PDB entry 7EGP | electron microscopy, 6.90 A resolution (low resolution: residue-level contacts below are approximate; hydrogen-bond / salt-bridge calls are withheld) | chains A and W of the 21 polymer chains in the assembly

[Chain A]
Name: Transcription regulatory protein SNF2
From: Saccharomyces cerevisiae (strain ATCC 204508 / S288c)
Notes: EC 3.6.4.-
UniProtKB: P22082 (SNF2_YEAST); numbering as in UniProt (aligned over 430-1400)
Amino-acid sequence (982 residues; numbered 430 to 1411; the number before each row is that of its first residue):
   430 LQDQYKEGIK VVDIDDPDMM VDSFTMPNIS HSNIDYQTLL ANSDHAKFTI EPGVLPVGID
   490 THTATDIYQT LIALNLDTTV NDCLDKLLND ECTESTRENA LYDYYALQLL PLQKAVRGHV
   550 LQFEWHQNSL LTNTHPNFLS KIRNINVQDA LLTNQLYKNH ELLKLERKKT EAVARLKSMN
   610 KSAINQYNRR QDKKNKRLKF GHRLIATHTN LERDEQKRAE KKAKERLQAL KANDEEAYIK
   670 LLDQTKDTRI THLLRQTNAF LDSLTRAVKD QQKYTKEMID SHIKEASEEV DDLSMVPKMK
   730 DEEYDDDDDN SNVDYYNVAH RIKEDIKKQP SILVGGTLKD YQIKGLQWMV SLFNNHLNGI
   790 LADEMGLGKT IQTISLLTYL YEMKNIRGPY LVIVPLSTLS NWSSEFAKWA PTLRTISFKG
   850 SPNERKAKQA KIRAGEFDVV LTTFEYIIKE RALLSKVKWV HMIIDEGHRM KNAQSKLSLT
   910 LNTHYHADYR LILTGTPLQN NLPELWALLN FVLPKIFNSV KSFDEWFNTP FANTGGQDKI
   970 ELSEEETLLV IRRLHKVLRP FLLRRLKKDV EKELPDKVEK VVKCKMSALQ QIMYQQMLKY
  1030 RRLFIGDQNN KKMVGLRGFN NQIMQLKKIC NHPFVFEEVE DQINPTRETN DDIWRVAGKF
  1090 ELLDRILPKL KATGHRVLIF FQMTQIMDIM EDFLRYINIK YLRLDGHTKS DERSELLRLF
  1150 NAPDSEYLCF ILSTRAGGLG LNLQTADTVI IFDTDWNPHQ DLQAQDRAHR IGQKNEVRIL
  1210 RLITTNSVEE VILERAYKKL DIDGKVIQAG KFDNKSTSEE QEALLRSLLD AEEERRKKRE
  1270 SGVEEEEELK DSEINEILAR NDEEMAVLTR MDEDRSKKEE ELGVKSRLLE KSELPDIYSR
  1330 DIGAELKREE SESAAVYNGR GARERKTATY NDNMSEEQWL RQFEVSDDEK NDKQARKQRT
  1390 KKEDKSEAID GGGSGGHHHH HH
Unresolved in the structure: 430-485, 660-669, 691-742, 961-966, 1031-1046, 1270-1275, 1309-1313, 1318-1336, 1350-1411
Differences from the reference sequence: expression tag (1401-1411)
Ligand contacts:
  - ADP (adenosine-5'-diphosphate): Thr766, Leu767, Lys768, Tyr770, Asp792, Met794, Gly795, Leu796, Gly797, Lys798, Thr799, Ile800, Glu834, Trp838, Asn1171, Gln1173, Arg1199, Ile1200
  - beryllium trifluoride (BEF): Met794, Gly795, Leu1170, Asn1171, Gln1192, Arg1196, Arg1199
Curated features (UniProtKB/Swiss-Prot):
  - motif: Asp894 to His897 (DEGH box)
  - binding site (ATP): Asp792 to Thr799
  - modified residue (Phosphoserine): Ser716, Ser1340
  - cross-link: Lys543 (Glycyl lysine isopeptide (Lys-Gly) (interchain with G-Cter in ubiquitin))

[Chain W]
Molecule: 235-nt DNA strand
Sequence (235 nucleotides; numbered -28 to 206; the number before each row is that of its first residue; numbers below 1 keep their minus sign (DT-28 is residue -28)):
   -28 TTATGTGATG GACCCTATAC GCGGCCGCCC TGGAGAATCC CGGTGCCGAG GCCGCTCAAT
    32 TGGTCGTAGA CAGCTCTAGC ACCGCTTAAA CGCACGTACG CGCTGTCCCC CGCGTTTTAA
    92 CCGCCAAGGG GATTACTCCC TAGTCTCCAG GCACGTGTCA GATATATACA TCCTGAAGCT
   152 TGTCGAGAAG TACTAGAGGA TCATAATCAG CCATACCACA TTTGTAGAGG TTTTA
Unresolved in the structure: -28 to 1, 168-206

[Interface between chain A and chain W]
Contacting residue pairs (25; chain A residue first):
  Leu825(A) with DC56(W)
  Pro851(A) with DT58(W)
  Glu874(A) with DC56(W); DT57(W)
  Tyr875(A) with DT57(W)
  Lys878(A) with DT57(W)
  Arg898(A) with DG55(W)
  Phe1048(A) with DC51(W); DA52(W)
  Asn1049(A) with DC51(W); DA52(W)
  Met1053(A) with DC53(W)
  Met1112(A) with DC54(W); DG55(W)
  Gly1135(A) with DG55(W); DC56(W)
  His1136(A) with DC56(W); DT57(W)
  Lys1138(A) with DT57(W); DT58(W)
  Arg1142(A) with DC56(W)
  Ser1162(A) with DG55(W)
  Arg1164(A) with DC54(W); DG55(W)
  Ala1165(A) with DG55(W)
Interface residues without a listed pair, chain A (21 interface residues in all): Gly849, Arg854, Thr1113, Asp1134

[In short]
21 residues of chain A and 8 residues of chain W are in contact. Ligands of chain A: ADP and beryllium
trifluoride. Curated annotation (UniProt) lists 8 ATP-binding residues on chain A.
Here chain A is Transcription regulatory protein SNF2 (Saccharomyces cerevisiae (strain ATCC 204508 / S288c))
and chain W is a 235-nt DNA strand. Entry 7EGP (The structure of SWI/SNF-nucleosome complex) was determined by
electron microscopy together with 7EG6 and 7EGM from the same study.
